3WOD - chains C and D of the 8 polymer chains in the assembly; structure by X-ray diffraction, 3.60 A resolution.

[Chain C]
Protein: DNA-directed RNA polymerase subunit beta
Organism: Thermus thermophilus
Notes: EC 2.7.7.6
UniProt: Q8RQE9 (RPOB_THET8); residues 1-1119 here = UniProt positions 1-1119
Amino-acid sequence (1119 residues; each row starts with the number of its first residue):
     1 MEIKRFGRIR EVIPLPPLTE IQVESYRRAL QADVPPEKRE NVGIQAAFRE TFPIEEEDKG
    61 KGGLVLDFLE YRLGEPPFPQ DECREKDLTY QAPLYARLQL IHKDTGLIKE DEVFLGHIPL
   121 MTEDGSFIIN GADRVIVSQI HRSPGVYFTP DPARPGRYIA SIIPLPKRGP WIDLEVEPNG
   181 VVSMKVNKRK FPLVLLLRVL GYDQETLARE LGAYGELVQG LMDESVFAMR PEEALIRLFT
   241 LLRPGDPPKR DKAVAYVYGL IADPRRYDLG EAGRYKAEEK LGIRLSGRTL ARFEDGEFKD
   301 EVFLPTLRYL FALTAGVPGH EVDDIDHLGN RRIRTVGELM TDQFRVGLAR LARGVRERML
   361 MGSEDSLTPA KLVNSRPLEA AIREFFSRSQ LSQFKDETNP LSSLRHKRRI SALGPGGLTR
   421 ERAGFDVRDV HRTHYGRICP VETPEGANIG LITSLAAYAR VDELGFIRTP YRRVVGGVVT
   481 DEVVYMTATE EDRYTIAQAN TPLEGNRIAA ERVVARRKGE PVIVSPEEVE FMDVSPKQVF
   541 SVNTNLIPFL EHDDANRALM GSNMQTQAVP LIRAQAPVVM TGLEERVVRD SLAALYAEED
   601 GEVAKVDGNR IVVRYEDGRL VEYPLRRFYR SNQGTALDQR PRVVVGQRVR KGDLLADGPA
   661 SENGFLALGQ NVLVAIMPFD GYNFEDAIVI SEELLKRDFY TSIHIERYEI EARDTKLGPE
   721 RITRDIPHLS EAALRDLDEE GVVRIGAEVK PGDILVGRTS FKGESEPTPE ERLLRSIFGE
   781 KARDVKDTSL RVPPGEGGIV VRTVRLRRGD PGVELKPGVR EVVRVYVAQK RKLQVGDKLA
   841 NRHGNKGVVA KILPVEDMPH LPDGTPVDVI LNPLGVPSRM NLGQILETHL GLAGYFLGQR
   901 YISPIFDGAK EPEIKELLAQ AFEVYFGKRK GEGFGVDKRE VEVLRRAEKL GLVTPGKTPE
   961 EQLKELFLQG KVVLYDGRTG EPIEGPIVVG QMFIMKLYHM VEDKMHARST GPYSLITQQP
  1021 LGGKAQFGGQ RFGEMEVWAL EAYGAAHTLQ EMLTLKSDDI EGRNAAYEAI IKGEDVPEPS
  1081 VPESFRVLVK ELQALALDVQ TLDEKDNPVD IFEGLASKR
Disordered / not traced: 1119

[Chain D]
Protein: DNA-directed RNA polymerase subunit beta'
Organism: Thermus thermophilus
Notes: EC 2.7.7.6
UniProt: Q8RQE8 (RPOC_THET8); numbering as in UniProt (aligned over 1-1524)
Amino-acid sequence (1524 residues; row label = number of the first residue in the row):
     1 MKKEVRKVRI ALASPEKIRS WSYGEVEKPE TINYRTLKPE RDGLFDERIF GPIKDYECAC
    61 GKYKRQRFEG KVCERCGVEV TKSIVRRYRM GHIELATPAA HIWFVKDVPS KIGTLLDLSA
   121 TELEQVLYFS KYIVLDPKGA ILNGVPVEKR QLLTDEEYRE LRYGKQETYP LPPGVDALVK
   181 DGEEVVKGQE LAPGVVSRLD GVALYRFPRR VRVEYVKKER AGLRLPLAAW VEKEAYKPGE
   241 ILAELPEPYL FRAEEEGVVE LKELEEGAFL VLRREDEPVA TYFLPVGMTP LVVHGEIVEK
   301 GQPLAEAKGL LRMPRQVRAA QVEAEEEGET VYLTLFLEWT EPKDYRVQPH MNVVVPEGAR
   361 VEAGDKIVAA IDPEEEVIAE AEGVVHLHEP ASILVVKARV YPFEDDVEVS TGDRVAPGDV
   421 LADGGKVKSD VYGRVEVDLV RNVVRVVESY DIDARMGAEA IQQLLKELDL EALEKELLEE
   481 MKHPSRARRA KARKRLEVVR AFLDSGNRPE WMILEAVPVL PPDLRPMVQV DGGRFATSDL
   541 NDLYRRLINR NNRLKKLLAQ GAPEIIIRNE KRMLQEAVDA LLDNGRRGAP VTNPGSDRPL
   601 RSLTDILSGK QGRFRQNLLG KRVDYSGRSV IVVGPQLKLH QCGLPKRMAL ELFKPFLLKK
   661 MEEKGIAPNV KAARRMLERQ RDIKDEVWDA LEEVIHGKVV LLNRAPTLHR LGIQAFQPVL
   721 VEGQSIQLHP LVCEAFNADF DGDQMAVHVP LSSFAQAEAR IQMLSAHNLL SPASGEPLAK
   781 PSRDIILGLY YITQVRKEKK GAGLEFATPE EALAAHERGE VALNAPIKVA GRETSVGRLK
   841 YVFANPDEAL LAVAHGIVDL QDVVTVRYMG KRLETSPGRI LFARIVAEAV EDEKVAWELI
   901 QLDVPQEKNS LKDLVYQAFL RLGMEKTARL LDALKYYGFT FSTTSGITIG IDDAVIPEEK
   961 KQYLEEADRK LLQIEQAYEM GFLTDRERYD QILQLWTETT EKVTQAVFKN FEENYPFNPL
  1021 YVMAQSGARG NPQQIRQLCG LRGLMQKPSG ETFEVPVRSS FREGLTVLEY FISSHGARKG
  1081 GADTALRTAD SGYLTRKLVD VTHEIVVREA DCGTTNYISV PLFQPDEVTR SLRLRKRADI
  1141 EAGLYGRVLA REVEVLGVRL EEGRYLSMDD VHLLIKAAEA GEIQEVPVRS PLTCQTRYGV
  1201 CQKCYGYDLS MARPVSIGEA VGIVAAQSIG EPGTQLTMRT FHTGGVAGAA DITQGLPRVI
  1261 ELFEARRPKA KAVISEIDGV VRIEETEEKL SVFVESEGFS KEYKLPKEAR LLVKDGDYVE
  1321 AGQPLTRGAI DPHQLLEAKG PEAVERYLVE EIQKVYRAQG VKLHDKHIEI VVRQMMKYVE
  1381 VTDPGDSRLL EGQVLEKWDV EALNERLIAE GKTPVAWKPL LMGVTKSALS TKSWLSAASF
  1441 QNTTHVLTEA AIAGKKDELI GLKENVILGR LIPAGTGSDF VRFTQVVDQK TLKAIEEARK
  1501 EAVEAKERPA ARRGVKREQP GKQA
Disordered / not traced: 1, 1239-1254, 1506-1524
Disulfide bonds: C58-C60
Bound ions: Zn2+: C1112, C1201, C1204

[How chain C and chain D interact]
Residue-residue contacts (347):
  F425(C) with L1086(D), hydrophobic
  R428(C) with R1078(D), hydrogen bond (backbone-side chain); L1086(D)
  D429(C) with H1075(D)
  V430(C) with P1048(D); F1071(D), hydrophobic; H1075(D), hydrogen bond (backbone-side chain)
  H431(C) with F1071(D)
  R432(C) with F1071(D)
  Y435(C) with F1071(D), hydrophobic
  P440(C) with S1074(D); R1078(D), hydrogen bond (backbone-side chain)
  T443(C) with R1078(D)
  G446(C) with A1085(D)
  I449(C) with G1081(D); A1082(D), hydrophobic; A1085(D), hydrophobic
  Q498(C) with V1067(D); L1068(D)
  N500(C) with V1067(D)
  R516(C) with L1068(D)
  E520(C) with K1047(D), salt bridge; F1053(D)
  P521(C) with F1053(D)
  P536(C) with V1067(D), hydrophobic
  V539(C) with V1067(D), hydrophobic
  L550(C) with Y1070(D)
  E551(C) with L1065(D)
  H552(C) with F1061(D), hydrogen bond (side chain-backbone); R1062(D); E1063(D); G1064(D)
  D553(C) with F1061(D); Y1070(D), hydrogen bond (backbone-side chain)
  D554(C) with R1042(D), salt bridge; F1061(D); Y1070(D)
  A555(C) with Y1070(D), hydrogen bond (backbone-side chain)
  A558(C) with Y1070(D)
  I676(C) with T948(D)
  M677(C) with T943(D)
  P678(C) with D784(D); S942(D); T943(D); I947(D), hydrophobic
  F679(C) with T943(D)
  D680(C) with P635(D); F939(D); T940(D); T943(D)
  G681(C) with V633(D); P635(D); F939(D)
  Y682(C) with P635(D), hydrophobic; Q636(D)
  F684(C) with V633(D), hydrophobic; P730(D), hydrophobic; F740(D), hydrophobic; S782(D); D784(D)
  E685(C) with D739(D); R783(D), salt bridge; R1029(D), salt bridge
  D686(C) with D739(D); F740(D)
  A687(C) with V633(D), hydrophobic; F740(D)
  T715(C) with G532(D)
  K716(C) with G533(D)
  E748(C) with R681(D), salt bridge
  K750(C) with R681(D)
  E764(C) with R35(D); L37(D)
  S765(C) with Y34(D), hydrogen bond (side chain-backbone); R35(D)
  E796(C) with Q680(D)
  Q834(C) with Q724(D)
  V835(C) with S725(D), hydrogen bond (backbone-side chain)
  G836(C) with V632(D); S725(D)
  K838(C) with D741(D)
  K846(C) with D741(D)
  G847(C) with F740(D)
  V848(C) with V632(D), hydrophobic; F740(D), hydrogen bond (backbone-backbone); D741(D); G742(D)
  V849(C) with V632(D)
  A850(C) with V632(D); V633(D), hydrophobic
  N872(C) with D784(D), hydrogen bond
  P873(C) with I947(D); T948(D); I949(D)
  L874(C) with R783(D); D784(D); L787(D), hydrophobic; M1023(D), hydrophobic; A1028(D), hydrophobic; R1029(D), hydrogen bond (backbone-side chain)
  V876(C) with I949(D), hydrophobic
  P877(C) with M1023(D), hydrophobic; R1029(D); Q1034(D); L1038(D)
  S878(C) with R1029(D); Q1034(D)
  R879(C) with D739(D), salt bridge; R1029(D)
  M880(C) with Q1034(D); Q1037(D); F1061(D), hydrophobic
  L882(C) with L1038(D), hydrophobic; R1062(D)
  I885(C) with I949(D); G950(D); I951(D)
  L886(C) with I951(D), hydrophobic
  H889(C) with G950(D); I951(D), hydrogen bond (side chain-backbone)
  F906(C) with L1065(D); T1066(D); V1067(D), hydrophobic; Y1070(D), hydrophobic
  E911(C) with I951(D); R1062(D), salt bridge; E1063(D)
  K915(C) with D952(D), salt bridge
  R945(C) with G856(D)
  R946(C) with Y791(D); R796(D); D859(D), salt bridge; Q861(D), hydrogen bond
  K949(C) with R796(D)
  L950(C) with R796(D); F1017(D), hydrophobic
  Q969(C) with D952(D)
  K971(C) with T948(D); D953(D), salt bridge
  I983(C) with T944(D); G946(D)
  E984(C) with Y791(D); T944(D), hydrogen bond (backbone-backbone); S945(D)
  I987(C) with G946(D); T948(D)
  V988(C) with T948(D); I949(D)
  V1001(C) with V630(D), hydrophobic; Q724(D)
  E1002(C) with Q724(D)
  K1004(C) with R628(D); S629(D); V630(D); Q744(D), hydrogen bond
  M1005(C) with R628(D); S629(D); M648(D), hydrophobic; Q724(D)
  H1006(C) with G627(D); R628(D), hydrogen bond (backbone-backbone)
  A1007(C) with S626(D); G627(D); M648(D), hydrophobic; E651(D)
  R1008(C) with D624(D), salt bridge; Y625(D); S626(D), hydrogen bond (backbone-backbone); L652(D)
  S1009(C) with D624(D); Y625(D); E651(D); K654(D); P655(D)
  T1010(C) with Y625(D)
  Y1013(C) with D624(D), hydrogen bond
  T1017(C) with Q616(D)
  Q1019(C) with Q616(D); K621(D); R622(D)
  P1020(C) with R622(D); D624(D)
  G1029(C) with R622(D), hydrogen bond (backbone-side chain); V623(D); S626(D)
  Q1030(C) with R622(D); V623(D), hydrogen bond (backbone-backbone); S626(D), hydrogen bond (backbone-side chain); G627(D), hydrogen bond (side chain-backbone); R628(D); A746(D)
  R1031(C) with K621(D); R622(D)
  F1032(C) with G620(D); K621(D), hydrogen bond (backbone-backbone); V623(D), hydrophobic
  E1034(C) with L618(D); L619(D); R1096(D), salt bridge
  M1035(C) with T707(D)
  E1036(C) with N703(D), hydrogen bond; T707(D), hydrogen bond
  W1038(C) with R1096(D); V1099(D); I1223(D); Q1227(D), hydrogen bond (backbone-side chain)
  A1039(C) with R710(D); I713(D), hydrophobic; Q1227(D)
  L1040(C) with I713(D), hydrophobic
  E1041(C) with A1220(D); I1223(D); L1462(D); V1466(D)
  A1042(C) with R710(D); I1223(D), hydrophobic; V1224(D), hydrophobic; Q1227(D)
  Y1043(C) with R710(D), hydrogen bond (side chain-backbone); L711(D); I713(D), hydrogen bond (side chain-backbone); Q714(D); Q762(D); M763(D), hydrophobic; N768(D)
  G1044(C) with E758(D); Q762(D), hydrogen bond (backbone-side chain); G1475(D); T1476(D), hydrogen bond (backbone-backbone)
  A1045(C) with E758(D); M763(D), hydrophobic
  A1046(C) with E758(D), hydrogen bond (backbone-side chain); L1471(D); I1472(D), hydrophobic; T1476(D); G1477(D)
  H1047(C) with F754(D); E758(D), hydrogen bond (backbone-side chain); L1471(D); T1476(D)
  T1048(C) with A755(D); E758(D), hydrogen bond
  L1049(C) with I1472(D), hydrophobic
  Q1050(C) with G1469(D); R1470(D); L1471(D)
  E1051(C) with L751(D), hydrogen bond (side chain-backbone); S752(D), hydrogen bond (side chain-backbone); A755(D)
  M1052(C) with V623(D); H748(D)
  L1053(C) with N617(D); K621(D), hydrogen bond (backbone-side chain); V1466(D), hydrophobic
  K1056(C) with R622(D); V623(D); D624(D), hydrogen bond (backbone-backbone); Y625(D); V749(D), hydrogen bond (side chain-backbone); P750(D); L751(D)
  S1057(C) with K621(D); R622(D)
  D1058(C) with K621(D), salt bridge
  E1061(C) with I84(D)
  Y1067(C) with P655(D), hydrophobic; R674(D), hydrogen bond
  I1070(C) with P655(D), hydrophobic; F656(D), hydrophobic; K659(D)
  I1071(C) with P655(D); K659(D), hydrogen bond (backbone-side chain); V670(D), hydrophobic
  K1072(C) with K659(D)
  D1075(C) with S752(D), hydrogen bond; S753(D), hydrogen bond
  V1076(C) with S752(D)
  P1082(C) with G1469(D)
  E1083(C) with R87(D), salt bridge; Y88(D), hydrogen bond
  S1084(C) with R613(D), hydrogen bond (backbone-side chain); N617(D); I1467(D); L1468(D); G1469(D), hydrogen bond (side chain-backbone)
  F1085(C) with L1468(D), hydrophobic
  R1086(C) with Y88(D)
  V1087(C) with R613(D)
  L1088(C) with R613(D); F614(D), hydrophobic
  K1090(C) with Y88(D); M90(D)
  E1091(C) with L520(D); I606(D); L607(D); R613(D)
  L1092(C) with L1447(D), hydrophobic
  Q1093(C) with W21(D); M90(D); P518(D)
  A1094(C) with P518(D); L520(D), hydrophobic; L603(D)
  L1095(C) with H101(D); W103(D), hydrophobic; L603(D); T604(D); L607(D), hydrophobic
  A1096(C) with L12(D); A13(D), hydrogen bond (backbone-backbone); I18(D), hydrophobic; H101(D); L514(D), hydrophobic
  L1097(C) with I10(D), hydrophobic; A11(D); L12(D), hydrophobic; W21(D); A1451(D), hydrophobic
  D1098(C) with R9(D); I10(D); A11(D), hydrogen bond (backbone-backbone); A13(D); K17(D), salt bridge; W21(D)
  V1099(C) with R9(D); I10(D), hydrophobic
  Q1100(C) with V8(D); R9(D), hydrogen bond (backbone-backbone)
  T1101(C) with V5(D); K7(D); V8(D)
  L1102(C) with V5(D); R6(D), hydrogen bond (backbone-backbone); K7(D), hydrogen bond (backbone-backbone)
  D1103(C) with E4(D); R6(D); K7(D)
  E1104(C) with R6(D); K7(D), hydrogen bond (backbone-side chain)
  D1106(C) with K7(D); K1456(D), salt bridge
  F1112(C) with Y88(D), hydrophobic
  L1115(C) with Y23(D), hydrogen bond (backbone-side chain); R89(D), hydrogen bond (backbone-side chain)
  A1116(C) with Y23(D), hydrogen bond (backbone-side chain)
  S1117(C) with Y23(D), hydrogen bond (backbone-side chain)
  K1118(C) with Y23(D)
Also at the interface, not in a pair above, chain C (171 interface residues in all): H434, C439, G450, T453, F540, N556, N683, P751, R978, G985, P986, I1016, F1027, G1033, V1037, L1055, I1060, N1064, G1073, V1109
Also at the interface, not in a pair above, chain D (188 interface residues in all): K3, E79, T81, K82, V85, Q529, L582, Q611, I631, P645, L658, L701, A705, G723, C733, A738, I785, Y1015, E1054, V1055, I1072, A1077, K1079, G1092, T1095

[Overview]
171 residues of chain C face 188 of chain D across their interface, with 55 hydrogen bonds and 16 salt
bridges. Polar pairs include E520(C)-K1047(D), D554(C)-R1042(D) and E685(C)-R783(D). The Zn2+ site is built by
C1112(D), C1201(D) and C1204(D).
Chain C is DNA-directed RNA polymerase subunit beta and chain D is DNA-directed RNA polymerase subunit beta',
both from Thermus thermophilus; the structure, RNA polymerase-gp39 complex, was determined by X-ray
diffraction, deposited together with 3WOE.
